PDB entry 4Z1M | X-ray diffraction, 3.30 A resolution | chains E and J of the 10 polymer chains in the assembly

# Chain E
Protein: ATP synthase subunit beta, mitochondrial
From: Bos taurus
Notes: EC 3.6.3.14
UniProt: P00829 (ATPB_BOVIN); residues -3 to 478 here correspond to UniProt positions 47-528 (UniProt number = residue number + 50)
Amino-acid sequence (482 residues; row label = number of the first residue in the row; numbers below 1 keep their minus sign (Ala-3 is residue -3)):
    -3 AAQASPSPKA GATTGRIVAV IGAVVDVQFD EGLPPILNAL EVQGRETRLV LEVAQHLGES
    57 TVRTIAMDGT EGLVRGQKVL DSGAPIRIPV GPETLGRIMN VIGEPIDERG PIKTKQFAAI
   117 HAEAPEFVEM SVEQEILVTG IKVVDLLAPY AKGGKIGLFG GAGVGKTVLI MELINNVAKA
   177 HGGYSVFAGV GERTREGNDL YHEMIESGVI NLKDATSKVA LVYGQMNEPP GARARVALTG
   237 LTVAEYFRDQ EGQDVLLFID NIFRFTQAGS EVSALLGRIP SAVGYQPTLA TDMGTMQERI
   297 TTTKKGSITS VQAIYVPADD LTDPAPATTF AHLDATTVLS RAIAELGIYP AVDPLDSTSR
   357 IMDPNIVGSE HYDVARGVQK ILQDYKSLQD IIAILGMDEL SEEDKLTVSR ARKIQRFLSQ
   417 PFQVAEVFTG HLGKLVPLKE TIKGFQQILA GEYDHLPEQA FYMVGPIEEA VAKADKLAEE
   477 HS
Not modelled in the structure: -3 to 7, 478
Curated features (UniProtKB/Swiss-Prot):
  - binding site (ADP): Gly159, Val160, Gly161, Lys162, Thr163, Val164
  - binding site (ATP): Gly159, Gly161, Lys162, Thr163, Val164, Arg189
  - binding site (phosphate): Gly159, Val160, Gly161, Lys162, Thr163
  - binding site (Mg(2+)): Thr163, Glu188
  - modified residue: Lys74 (N6-acetyllysine), Lys111 (N6-acetyllysine), Lys148 (N6-acetyllysine), Lys209 (N6-acetyllysine), Lys214 (N6-acetyllysine), Thr262 (Phosphothreonine), Ser365 (Phosphoserine), Lys376 (N6-acetyllysine), Ser383 (Phosphoserine), Lys430 (N6-acetyllysine), Lys435 (N6-acetyllysine), Lys472 (N6-acetyllysine)
  - glycosylation: Ser56 (O-linked (GlcNAc) serine)
From the paper describing this entry:
  - conformationally variable residues (loop rearrangement, side-chain flip): Gly187 to Arg189, Gln221, Asn223, Arg260
  - contacts within the chain: Glu188-Arg260 (salt bridge)

# Chain J
Protein: ATPase inhibitor, mitochondrial
From: Bos taurus
UniProt: P01096 (ATIF1_BOVIN); residues 1-60 here correspond to UniProt positions 26-85 (UniProt number = residue number + 25)
Amino-acid sequence (66 residues; numbered 1 to 66; the number before each row is that of its first residue):
     1 GSESGDNVRS SAGAVRDAGG AFGKREQAEE ERYFRARAAE QLAALKKHHE NEISHHAKEI
    61 HHHHHH
Not modelled in the structure: 1-28, 51-66
Sequence notes: engineered mutation Ala39 (Lys64 in P01096); expression tag (61-66)
Curated features (UniProtKB/Swiss-Prot):
  - region: Gly1 to Gln27 (N-terminal inhibitory region), His49 to Ile60 (Antiparallel alpha-helical coiled coil region)
  - site (Participates in pH sensing): Glu26, His49

# Chain E / chain J interface
Residue-residue contacts (27; chain E residue first):
  Ile388(E) with Glu30(J)
  Gly392(E) with Glu29(J)
  Met393(E) with Glu29(J), hydrogen bond (backbone-side chain); Glu30(J); Tyr33(J), hydrophobic
  Lys401(E) with Tyr33(J), hydrogen bond; Phe34(J); Arg37(J)
  Val404(E) with Phe34(J), hydrophobic
  Ser405(E) with Phe34(J); Arg37(J), hydrogen bond
  Arg408(E) with Glu31(J); Phe34(J)
  Asp450(E) with Gln41(J)
  His451(E) with Gln41(J)
  Leu452(E) with Gln41(J)
  Pro453(E) with Ala38(J); Gln41(J); Leu42(J), hydrophobic
  Gln455(E) with Ala38(J); Leu42(J)
  Ala470(E) with Leu45(J)
  Asp471(E) with His49(J), salt bridge
  Ala474(E) with Leu45(J), hydrophobic; Lys46(J)
  Glu475(E) with Lys46(J)
  His477(E) with Leu42(J)
Interface residues without a listed pair, chain E (22 interface residues in all): Gln385, Lys409, Glu454, Leu473, Glu476

# In short
Chain E and chain J form an interface of 22 and 12 residues respectively, with 3 hydrogen bonds and 1 salt
bridge. Polar pairs include Asp471(E)-His49(J), Met393(E)-Glu29(J) and Lys401(E)-Tyr33(J). From the paper:
conformational variability at Gly187(E), Gln221(E) and Asn223(E) among others; contacts within the chain
involving Glu188(E) and Arg260(E).
Chain E is ATP synthase subunit beta, mitochondrial and chain J is ATPase inhibitor, mitochondrial, both from
Bos taurus; the structure, Bovine F1-ATPase inhibited by three copies of the inhibitor protein IF1
crystallised in the presence of ..., was determined by X-ray diffraction, deposited together with 4YXW.
